PDB entry 7NNE | X-ray diffraction, 1.96 A resolution | chains A and P

== Chain A ==
Name: 14-3-3 protein sigma
Organism: Homo sapiens
UniProt: P31947 (1433S_HUMAN); numbering as in UniProt (aligned over 1-248)
Amino-acid sequence (253 residues; numbered -4 to 248; the number before each row is that of its first residue; numbers below 1 keep their minus sign (Gly-4 is residue -4)):
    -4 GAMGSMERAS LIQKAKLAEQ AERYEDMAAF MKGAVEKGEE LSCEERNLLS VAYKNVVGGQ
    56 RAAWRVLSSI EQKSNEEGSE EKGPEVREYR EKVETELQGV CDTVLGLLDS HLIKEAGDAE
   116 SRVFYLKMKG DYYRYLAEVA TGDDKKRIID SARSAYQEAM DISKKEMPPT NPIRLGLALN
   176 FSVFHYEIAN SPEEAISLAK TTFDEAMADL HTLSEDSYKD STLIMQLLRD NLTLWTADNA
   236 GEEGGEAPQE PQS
Unresolved in the structure: 77, 137-138, 232-248
Modified / non-standard residues: Cys38 (S-hydroxycysteine; CSO)
Differences from the reference sequence: expression tag (-4 to 0)
Small-molecule neighbours: K92 (5-[3-(2-azanylethyl)imidazol-4-yl]-4-phenyl-thiophene-2-carboximidamide): Glu14, Cys38, Glu39, Asn42, Leu43, Val46, Asp215
What the authors report for this chain:
  - binding site for K92: Glu14

== Chain P ==
Name: Amot-p130 phosphopeptide (pS175)
UniProt: Q4VCS5 (AMOT_HUMAN); residues 169-181 here = UniProt positions 169-181
Amino-acid sequence (13 residues; numbered 169 to 181; the number before each row is that of its first residue):
   169 GHVRSLSERL MQM
Unresolved in the structure: 169, 181
Modified / non-standard residues: Ser175 (phosphoserine; SEP)
What the authors report for this chain:
  - conformationally variable residues (order/disorder transition): Met179
  - binding site for K92: Met179

== Interface between chain A and chain P ==
Residue-residue contacts - 25 pairs, chain A then chain P:
  Val46(A) - Leu178(P)  hydrophobic
  Lys49(A) - Ser175(P)
  Asn50(A) - Leu178(P)
  Arg56(A) - Ser175(P)
  Arg60(A) - Arg172(P)
  Lys122(A) - Glu176(P)  salt bridge
  Arg129(A) - Ser175(P)
  Tyr130(A) - Ser175(P)
  Gly171(A) - Glu176(P)
  Leu174(A) - Leu174(P)
  Leu174(A) - Ser175(P)
  Leu174(A) - Glu176(P)
  Asn175(A) - Ser175(P)
  Asn175(A) - Glu176(P)  hydrogen bond (side chain-backbone)
  Val178(A) - Ser173(P)
  Val178(A) - Leu174(P)
  Tyr181(A) - Ser173(P)
  Glu182(A) - Arg172(P)
  Glu182(A) - Ser173(P)  hydrogen bond
  Leu222(A) - Ser175(P)
  Leu222(A) - Arg177(P)
  Asp225(A) - Leu174(P)
  Asn226(A) - Ser173(P)
  Asn226(A) - Leu174(P)  hydrogen bond (side chain-backbone)
  Trp230(A) - Ser173(P)  hydrogen bond
Interface residues without a listed pair, chain A (24 interface residues in all): Asn42, Ser45, Pro167, Asp215, Ile219, Leu229
Interface residues without a listed pair, chain P (9 interface residues in all): Val171, Met179

== In short ==
24 residues of chain A face 9 of chain P across their interface; the contacts include 4 hydrogen bonds and 1
salt bridge. Polar pairs include Lys122(A)-Glu176(P), Asn175(A)-Glu176(P) and Glu182(A)-Ser173(P). Bound to
chain A: compound K92. The paper reports a binding site for K92 at Glu14(A) and Met179(P); conformational
variability at Met179(P).
Here chain A is 14-3-3 protein sigma (Homo sapiens) and chain P is Amot-p130 phosphopeptide (pS175). Entry
7NNE (Crystal structure of 14-3-3 sigma in complex with 13mer Amot-p130 peptide and fragment 22) was
determined by X-ray diffraction (same publication as 7NMA, 7NMW, 7NMX, 7NN2, 7NND, 7NP2, 7NPB and 7NPG).
